PDB entry 8GRA | electron microscopy, 2.80 A resolution | chains I and J1 of the 12 polymer chains in the assembly

== Chain I ==
Name: Type VI secretion system spike protein VgrG
Source organism: Bacteroides fragilis
UniProt: A0A3E5IG38 (A0A3E5IG38_BACFG); residues 1-616 here = UniProt positions 1-616
Chain sequence (616 residues; row label = number of the first residue in the row):
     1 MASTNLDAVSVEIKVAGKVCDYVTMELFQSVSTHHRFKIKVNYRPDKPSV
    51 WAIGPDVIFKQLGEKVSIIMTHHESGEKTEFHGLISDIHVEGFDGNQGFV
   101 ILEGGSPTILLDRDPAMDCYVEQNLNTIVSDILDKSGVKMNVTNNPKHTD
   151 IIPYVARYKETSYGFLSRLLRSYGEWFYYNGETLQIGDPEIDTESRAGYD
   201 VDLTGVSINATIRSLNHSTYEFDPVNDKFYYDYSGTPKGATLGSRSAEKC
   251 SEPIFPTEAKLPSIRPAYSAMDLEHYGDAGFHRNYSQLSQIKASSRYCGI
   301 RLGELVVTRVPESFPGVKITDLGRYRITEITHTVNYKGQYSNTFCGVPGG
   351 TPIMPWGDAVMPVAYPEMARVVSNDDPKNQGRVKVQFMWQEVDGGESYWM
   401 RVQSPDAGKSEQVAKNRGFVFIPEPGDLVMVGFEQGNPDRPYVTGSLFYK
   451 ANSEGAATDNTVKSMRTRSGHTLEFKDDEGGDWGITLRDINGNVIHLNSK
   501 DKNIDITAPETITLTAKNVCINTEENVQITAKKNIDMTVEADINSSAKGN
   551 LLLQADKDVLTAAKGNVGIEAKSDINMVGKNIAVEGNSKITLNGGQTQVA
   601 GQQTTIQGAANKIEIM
Unresolved in the structure: 1-2, 616

== Chain J1 ==
Name: Type VI secretion system spike protein Paar
Source organism: Bacteroides fragilis
UniProt: A0A3E5IG32 (A0A3E5IG32_BACFG); residue numbers follow UniProt; this construct covers 1-222
Chain sequence (222 residues; numbered 1 to 222; the number before each row is that of its first residue):
     1 MKQIVTINLNHICPMVTGVTPHIGGPIIGPGCPGVMVNGVPISVMGDMCV
    51 CCGPPDTIVQGEPGILVNGKPIVLQGCMTAHGGIIPAGVPGVTVSSASPI
   101 EPITMNHVSPKRNRFLAAISGNNLQEAIENQNALQKKMLEEEPMIFNVHW
   151 EKEDIHIAESHINKKVTVNADTIGFKDGETVKFVITPEAIDTANGEQVED
   201 IELTGTVNNNHVTVEWIVELKK
Unresolved in the structure: 1-63, 69-222

== How chain I and chain J1 interact ==
Pairs across the interface (7):
  Asn611(I) with Asn68(J1)
  Lys612(I) with Val67(J1); Asn68(J1), hydrogen bond (backbone-backbone)
  Ile613(I) with Val67(J1), hydrophobic
  Glu614(I) with Ile65(J1); Leu66(J1), hydrogen bond (backbone-backbone)
  Ile615(I) with Gly64(J1)

== Overview ==
Chain I and chain J1 each contribute 5 residues to their interface, with 2 hydrogen bonds. The backbones
hydrogen-bond at Lys612(I)-Asn68(J1) and Glu614(I)-Leu66(J1).
Here chain I is Type VI secretion system spike protein VgrG and chain J1 is Type VI secretion system spike
protein Paar, both from Bacteroides fragilis. Entry 8GRA (Structure of Type VI secretion system cargo delivery
vehicle Hcp-VgrG-PAAR) was determined by electron microscopy together with 7YW0 from the same study.
